Entry 3DFX (X-ray diffraction, 2.70 A resolution); this record covers chains Y and A of the 4 polymer chains in the assembly.

[Chain Y]
Molecule: 20-nt DNA strand
Sequence (20 nucleotides; each row starts with the number of its first residue):
     1 AAGGTTATCTCTGATTTATC

[Chain A]
Name: Trans-acting T-cell-specific transcription factor GATA-3
Organism: Mus musculus
UniProt: P23772 (GATA3_MOUSE); residue numbers follow UniProt; this construct covers 308-370
Chain sequence (63 residues; numbered 308 to 370; the number before each row is that of its first residue):
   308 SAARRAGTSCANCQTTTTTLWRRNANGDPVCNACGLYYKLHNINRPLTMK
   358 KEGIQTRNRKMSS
Unresolved in the structure: 366-370
Ion coordination: Zn2+: Cys317, Cys320, Cys338, Cys341
UniProt features mapped onto this chain:
  - zinc finger: Cys317 to Cys341 (GATA-type 2)
  - motif: Tyr344 to Pro353 (YxKxHxxxRP)
  - mutagenesis: Tyr344 (Y344A: Dramatically decreased Th2 cell differentiation), Lys346 (K346A: Moderately decreased Th2 cell differentiation), His348 (H348A: Dramatically decreased Th2 cell differentiation), Arg352 (R352A: Fails to induce Th2 cytokine production), Pro353 (P353A/K: Fails to induce Th2 cytokine production)
From the paper describing this entry:
  - binding site for the 20-nt DNA strand (chain Y): Arg312, Thr326, Arg329, Arg330, Asn339, Ala340, Leu343, Tyr344, Lys346, Leu347, His348, Arg352, Met356, Ile361, Arg364
  - contacts within the chain: Thr326-Asn339 (hydrogen bond)
  - binding site for the 20-nt DNA strand: Leu327, Arg329, Arg364
  - specificity-determining residues: Arg329, Leu343, Leu347, Arg364
  - specificity-determining residues: Leu343, Leu347, Arg364 (proposed by the authors, not directly observed)
  - disease-associated variants - L347R: unchanged binding to an isolated consensus GATA site (citing earlier work)
  - disease-associated variants - L343F (citing earlier work)
  - mutagenesis - R364A: unchanged expression

[How chain Y and chain A interact]
Residue-residue contacts - 14 pairs, chain Y then chain A:
  DC11(Y) - Arg312(A)  salt bridge to the phosphate
  DC11(Y) - Leu327(A)  base contact
  DC11(Y) - Arg330(A)  salt bridge to the phosphate
  DT12(Y) - Leu327(A)  base contact
  DT12(Y) - Trp328(A)  base contact
  DT12(Y) - Arg329(A)  phosphate contact
  DT12(Y) - Arg330(A)  hydrogen bond to the phosphate
  DG13(Y) - Leu327(A)  base contact
  DG13(Y) - Arg329(A)  hydrogen bond to the base
  DG13(Y) - Lys346(A)  phosphate contact
  DA14(Y) - Arg329(A)  base contact
  DT16(Y) - Arg364(A)  base contact
  DT17(Y) - Arg364(A)  hydrogen bond to the base
  DT17(Y) - Asn365(A)  sugar contact
Interface residues without a listed pair, chain Y (7 interface residues in all): DT10

[Summary]
The interface between chain Y and chain A involves 7 residues on one side and 8 on the other; the contacts
include 3 hydrogen bonds and 2 salt bridges. Polar pairs include DG13(Y)-Arg329(A), DT17(Y)-Arg364(A) and
DT12(Y)-Arg330(A). From the paper: a binding site for the 20-nt DNA strand (chain Y) at Arg312(A), Thr326(A)
and Arg329(A) among others; L347R of chain A leaves binding to an isolated consensus GATA site unchanged.
Chain Y is a 20-nt DNA strand and chain A is Trans-acting T-cell-specific transcription factor GATA-3 (Mus
musculus); the structure, Opposite GATA DNA binding, was determined by X-ray diffraction (same publication as
3DFV).
